Entry 8AB8 (electron microscopy, 2.60 A resolution); this record covers chains P and S of the 20 polymer chains in the assembly.

[Chain P]
Name: Cytochrome b-c1 complex subunit Rieske, mitochondrial
From: Yarrowia lipolytica
Notes: EC 7.1.1.8
UniProtKB: Q6CI02 (Q6CI02_YARLI); residue numbers follow UniProt; this construct covers 1-225
Chain sequence (225 residues; numbered 1 to 225; the number before each row is that of its first residue):
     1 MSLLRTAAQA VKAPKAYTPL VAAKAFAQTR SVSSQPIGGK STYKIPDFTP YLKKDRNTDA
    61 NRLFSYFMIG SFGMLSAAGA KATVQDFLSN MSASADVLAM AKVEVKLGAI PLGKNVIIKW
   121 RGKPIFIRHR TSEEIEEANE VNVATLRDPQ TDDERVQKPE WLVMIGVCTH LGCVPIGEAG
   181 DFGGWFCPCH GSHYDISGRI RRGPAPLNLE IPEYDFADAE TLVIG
Disordered / not traced: 1-38, 225
Disulfides: Cys173-Cys189
Metal / ion sites: 2Fe-2S cluster Fe: Cys168, His170, Cys187, His190
Small-molecule neighbours:
  - 2Fe-2S cluster (FES): Cys168, His170, Leu171, Gly172, Cys173, Cys187, Cys189, His190, Gly191, Ser192, Pro204
  - 1,2-diacyl-sn-glycero-3-phosphocholine (PC1): Tyr66, Ile69, Gly73, Ser76, Ala77, Ala80
  - phosphatidylethanolamine (PTY), molecule 1: Ile69, Phe72, Gly73, Ser76
  - phosphatidylethanolamine (PTY), molecule 2: Gly79, Ala80, Lys81, Ala82, Thr83, Val84, Gln85, Asp86
Reported in the primary citation:
  - binding site for decylubiquinone: His190
  - conformationally variable residues (domain motion): His190

[Chain S]
Name: Cytochrome b-c1 complex subunit 8
From: Yarrowia lipolytica
UniProtKB: Q6C387 (Q6C387_YARLI); residues 3-95 here correspond to UniProt positions 1-93 (UniProt number = residue number - 2)
Chain sequence (93 residues; each row starts with the number of its first residue):
     3 MGGNGHYMGW WGHMGSPPQK GIAGYTISPF AARPFAGVVH AAIFNTFRRT KNQALFVILP
    63 VSFFYYVWTQ ASEKNEWLYT KAGRHELAKA LAE
Disordered / not traced: 3-8, 94-95
Small-molecule neighbours: 1,2-diacyl-sn-glycero-3-phosphocholine (PC1): Gln55, Phe58, Val59, Val63

[Chain P / chain S interface]
Contacting residue pairs - 24 pairs, chain P then chain S:
  Thr42(P) with Ala25(S); Tyr27(S), hydrogen bond (backbone-side chain)
  Ile45(P) with Tyr27(S), hydrophobic
  Pro46(P) with Tyr27(S)
  Phe48(P) with Tyr27(S); Thr28(S); Ile29(S), hydrophobic
  Thr49(P) with Arg35(S), hydrogen bond (backbone-side chain)
  Pro50(P) with Arg35(S), hydrogen bond (backbone-side chain); Ala38(S)
  Tyr51(P) with Ala33(S); Ala34(S); Arg35(S), hydrogen bond (backbone-backbone)
  Leu52(P) with Ile29(S), hydrophobic; Ala33(S); Arg35(S), hydrogen bond (backbone-side chain)
  Lys53(P) with Phe32(S); Ala33(S), hydrogen bond (backbone-backbone); Ala34(S), hydrogen bond (side chain-backbone); Arg35(S)
  Arg56(P) with Ala33(S)
  Asn61(P) with Phe32(S), hydrogen bond (side chain-backbone)
  Ser65(P) with Phe32(S)
  Tyr66(P) with Phe32(S)
Other interface residues (no listed pair), chain P (14 interface residues in all): Arg62

[Overview]
Chain P and chain S form an interface of 14 and 9 residues respectively, with 8 hydrogen bonds. Polar contacts
include Thr42(P)-Tyr27(S), Thr49(P)-Arg35(S) and Pro50(P)-Arg35(S). Ligands of chain P: 2Fe-2S cluster,
phosphatidylethanolamine and 1,2-diacyl-sn-glycero-3-phosphocholine. Ligands of chain S:
1,2-diacyl-sn-glycero-3-phosphocholine. The paper reports a binding site for decylubiquinone at His190(P);
conformational variability at His190(P).
Here chain P is Cytochrome b-c1 complex subunit Rieske, mitochondrial and chain S is Cytochrome b-c1 complex
subunit 8, both from Yarrowia lipolytica. Entry 8AB8 (Complex III2, b-position, with decylubiquinone and
ascorbate-reduced) was determined by electron microscopy, deposited together with 8AB6, 8AB7, 8AB9, 8ABA,
8ABB, 8ABE and 11 further entries.
